Entry 9EJG (X-ray diffraction, 2.20 A resolution); this record covers chains E and B of the 5 polymer chains in the assembly.

[Chain E]
Name: G9 T cell receptor beta chain
Source organism: Homo sapiens
Amino-acid sequence (242 residues; numbered 2 to 256; 13 numbers in that range are skipped by the numbering (no residue carries them; nothing is unmodelled there); the number before each row is that of its first residue):
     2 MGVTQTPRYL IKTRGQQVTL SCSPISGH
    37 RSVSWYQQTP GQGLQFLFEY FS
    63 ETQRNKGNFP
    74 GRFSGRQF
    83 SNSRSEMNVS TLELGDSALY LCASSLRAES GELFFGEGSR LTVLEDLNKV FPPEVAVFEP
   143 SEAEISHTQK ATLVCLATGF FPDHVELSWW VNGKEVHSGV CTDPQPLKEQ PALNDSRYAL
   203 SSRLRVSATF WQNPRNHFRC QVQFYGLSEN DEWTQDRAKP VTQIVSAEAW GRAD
Not modelled in the structure: 2, 256
Cystine bridges: C23-C104, C157-C222
What the authors report for this chain:
  - mutagenesis - Q48A, S58A, E63A, R75A, S112A: unchanged binding to MHC class II HLA-DQ-beta-1 (chain B)

[Chain B]
Name: MHC class II HLA-DQ-beta-1
Source organism: Homo sapiens
UniProtKB: O19712 (O19712_HUMAN); residue numbers follow UniProt; this construct covers 1-194
Amino-acid sequence (194 residues; numbered 1 to 194; the number before each row is that of its first residue):
     1 RDSPEDFVYQ FKGMCYFTNG TERVRLVSRS IYNREEIVRF DSDVGEFRAV TLLGLPAAEY
    61 WNSQKDILER KRAAVDRVCR HNYQLELRTT LQRRVEPTVT ISPSRTEALN HHNLLVCSVT
   121 DFYPAQIKVR WFRNDQEETA GVVSTPLIRN GDWTFQILVM LEMTPQRGDV YTCHVEHPSL
   181 QSPITVEWRA QSTS
Not modelled in the structure: 1-2, 107-109
Construct notes: conflict T193 (Glu in O19712)
Cystine bridges: C15-C79, C117-C173
Glycans and other covalent adducts: N-acetylglucosamine (NAG) linked to N19
What the authors report for this chain:
  - mutagenesis - D66A, R77A: unchanged binding to G9 T cell receptor alpha chain
  - specificity-determining residues: E46, L55
  - mutagenesis - D66A, R77A: unchanged binding to G9 TCR

[Chain E / chain B interface]
Contacting residue pairs (14; chain E residue first):
  F57(E) - D43(B)
  S58(E) - R23(B)  hydrogen bond
  E63(E) - R23(B)  salt bridge
  R66(E) - R25(B)
  R66(E) - D41(B)  salt bridge
  R66(E) - D43(B)  salt bridge
  R66(E) - V44(B)
  R109(E) - D43(B)
  R109(E) - V44(B)
  R109(E) - G45(B)
  R109(E) - R72(B)
  A110(E) - D43(B)  hydrogen bond (backbone-backbone)
  A110(E) - V44(B)
  E111(E) - R48(B)  hydrogen bond (backbone-side chain)
Interface residues without a listed pair, chain E (9 interface residues in all): T64, S112
From the paper, about this interface:
  - pairs named by the authors: R66(E)-D41(B) (salt bridge), R66(E)-D43(B) (salt bridge), R25(B)-R66(E), V44(B)-R66(E)
  - interface residues, chain E: F57(E), S58(E), E63(E), R109(E), A110(E), E111(E)
  - hot spots on chain E (mutagenesis) - F57A (>5-fold), R66A (>5-fold), R109A (>5-fold), E111A (>5-fold): decreased binding to MHC class II HLA-DQ-beta-1 (chain B)
  - interface residues, chain B: R23(B), D43(B), G45(B), R48(B), R72(B)
  - hot spots on chain B (mutagenesis) - D43A, V44A: decreased binding to G9 T cell receptor beta chain (chain E)

[Overview]
9 residues of chain E and 8 residues of chain B are in contact, with 3 hydrogen bonds and 3 salt bridges.
Among the polar pairs are E63(E)-R23(B), R66(E)-D41(B) and R66(E)-D43(B). The paper describes salt bridges
between R66(E) and D41(B) and R66(E) and D43(B); contacts between R25(B) and R66(E) and V44(B) and R66(E). The
paper reports that F57A, R66A and R109A of chain E, among others, reduce binding to MHC class II HLA-DQ-beta-1
(chain B); interface residues F57(E), S58(E) and R23(B) among others; 13 substitutions were tested in all.
Here chain E is G9 T cell receptor beta chain and chain B is MHC class II HLA-DQ-beta-1, both from Homo
sapiens. Entry 9EJG (Peptide-independent T cell receptor recognition of HLA-DQ2) was determined by X-ray
diffraction, deposited together with 9EJH and 9EJI.
